5M0I - chains D and A of the 9 polymer chains in the assembly; structure by X-ray diffraction, 2.41 A resolution.

# Chain D (and A)
Molecule: SWI5-dependent HO expression protein 2
Source organism: Saccharomyces cerevisiae
Notes: chain A of this document is another copy of the same molecule, construct and numbering; everything in this record applies to it too
UniProt: B3LQW9 (SHE2_YEAS1); numbering as in UniProt (aligned over 6-246)
Amino-acid sequence (246 residues; each row starts with the number of its first residue):
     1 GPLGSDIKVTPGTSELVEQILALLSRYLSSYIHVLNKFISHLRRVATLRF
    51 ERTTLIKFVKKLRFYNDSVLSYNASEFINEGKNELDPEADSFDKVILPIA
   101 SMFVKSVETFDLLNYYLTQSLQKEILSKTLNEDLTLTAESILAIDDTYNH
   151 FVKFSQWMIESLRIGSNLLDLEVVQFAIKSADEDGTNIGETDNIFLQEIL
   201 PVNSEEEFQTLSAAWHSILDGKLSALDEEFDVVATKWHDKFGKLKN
Not modelled in the structure: 1-2, 185-189, 243-246 (chain A: 1-2, 79-88, 186-191, 244-246)
Construct notes: expression tag (1-5); engineered mutation Ser14 (Cys in B3LQW9), Ser68 (Cys in B3LQW9), Ser106 (Cys in B3LQW9), Ser180 (Cys in B3LQW9)
Curated features (UniProtKB/Swiss-Prot):
  - motif: Glu15 to Leu23 (Nuclear localization signal)

# Interface between chain D and chain A
Residue-residue contacts - 21 pairs, chain D then chain A:
  Arg44(D) - Ser127(A)
  Val45(D) - Ser127(A)
  Val45(D) - Lys128(A)
  Val45(D) - Leu130(A)  hydrophobic
  Ala46(D) - Ser127(A)  hydrogen bond (backbone-backbone)
  Thr47(D) - Thr47(A)
  Thr47(D) - Lys128(A)  hydrogen bond (side chain-backbone)
  Ser127(D) - Arg44(A)
  Ser127(D) - Val45(A)
  Ser127(D) - Ala46(A)  hydrogen bond (backbone-backbone)
  Lys128(D) - Val45(A)
  Lys128(D) - Thr47(A)  hydrogen bond (backbone-side chain)
  Thr129(D) - Thr129(A)
  Thr129(D) - Asn131(A)  hydrogen bond (backbone-side chain)
  Leu130(D) - Val45(A)  hydrophobic
  Leu130(D) - Asn131(A)  hydrogen bond (backbone-side chain)
  Leu130(D) - Phe241(A)  hydrophobic
  Asn131(D) - Thr129(A)  hydrogen bond (side chain-backbone)
  Asn131(D) - Leu130(A)  hydrogen bond (side chain-backbone)
  Asn131(D) - Asn131(A)
  Phe241(D) - Leu130(A)  hydrophobic
Interface residues without a listed pair, chain D (11 interface residues in all): Leu134
Interface residues without a listed pair, chain A (11 interface residues in all): Leu134

# In short
Chain D and chain A each contribute 11 residues to their interface, with 8 hydrogen bonds. Polar pairs include
Thr47(D)-Lys128(A), Thr129(D)-Asn131(A) and Leu130(D)-Asn131(A).
Both chains are SWI5-dependent HO expression protein 2 (Saccharomyces cerevisiae). Entry 5M0I (Crystal
structure of the nuclear complex with She2p and the ASH1 mRNA E3-localization element) was determined by X-ray
diffraction (same publication as 5M0H and 5M0J).
